PDB entry 4Y6A | X-ray diffraction, 2.60 A resolution | chains O and P of the 30 polymer chains in the assembly

== Chain O ==
Name: Proteasome subunit alpha type-2
Source organism: Saccharomyces cerevisiae
Notes: EC 3.4.25.1
Reference sequence: P23639 (PSA2_YEAST); residues 1-250 here = UniProt positions 1-250
Amino-acid sequence (250 residues; numbered 1 to 250; the number before each row is that of its first residue):
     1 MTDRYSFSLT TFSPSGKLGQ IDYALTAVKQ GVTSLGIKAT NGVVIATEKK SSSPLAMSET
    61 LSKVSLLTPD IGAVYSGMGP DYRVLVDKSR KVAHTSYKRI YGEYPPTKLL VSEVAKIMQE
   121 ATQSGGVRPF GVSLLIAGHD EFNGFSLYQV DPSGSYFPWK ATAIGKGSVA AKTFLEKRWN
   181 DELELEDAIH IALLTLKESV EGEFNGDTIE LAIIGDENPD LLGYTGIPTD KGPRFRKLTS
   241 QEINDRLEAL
Curated features (UniProtKB/Swiss-Prot):
  - cross-link: K108 (Glycyl lysine isopeptide (Lys-Gly) (interchain with G-Cter in ubiquitin))

== Chain P ==
Name: Proteasome subunit alpha type-3
Source organism: Saccharomyces cerevisiae
Notes: EC 3.4.25.1
Reference sequence: P23638 (PSA3_YEAST); residues 0-257 here correspond to UniProt positions 1-258 (UniProt number = residue number + 1)
Amino-acid sequence (258 residues; row label = number of the first residue in the row; numbering starts at 0):
     0 MGSRRYDSRT TIFSPEGRLY QVEYALESIS HAGTAIGIMA SDGIVLAAER KVTSTLLEQD
    60 TSTEKLYKLN DKIAVAVAGL TADAEILINT ARIHAQNYLK TYNEDIPVEI LVRRLSDIKQ
   120 GYTQHGGLRP FGVSFIYAGY DDRYGYQLYT SNPSGNYTGW KAISVGANTS AAQTLLQMDY
   180 KDDMKVDDAI ELALKTLSKT TDSSALTYDR LEFATIRKGA NDGEVYQKIF KPQEIKDILV
   240 KTGITKKDED EEADEDMK
Disordered / not traced: 0, 245-257
Curated features (UniProtKB/Swiss-Prot):
  - cross-link (Glycyl lysine isopeptide (Lys-Gly)): K99 (interchain with G-Cter in ubiquitin), K198 (interchain with G-Cter in ubiquitin), K230 (interchain with G-Cter in ubiquitin)

== Interface between chain O and chain P ==
Pairs across the interface - 62 pairs, chain O then chain P:
  R4(O) - S2(P)  hydrogen bond (backbone-side chain)
  Y5(O) - S2(P)
  Y5(O) - Y5(P)
  S6(O) - G125(P)
  S6(O) - L127(P)
  F7(O) - S2(P)
  F7(O) - Y5(P)
  F7(O) - D6(P)
  F7(O) - G126(P)
  S8(O) - G126(P)  hydrogen bond (backbone-backbone)
  S8(O) - L127(P)
  S8(O) - R128(P)  hydrogen bond (side chain-backbone)
  T10(O) - R128(P)
  T11(O) - S7(P)
  T11(O) - T9(P)
  T11(O) - Q20(P)
  F12(O) - Q20(P)
  F12(O) - Y23(P)
  F12(O) - A24(P)  hydrophobic
  F12(O) - R128(P)
  F12(O) - P129(P)
  F12(O) - G131(P)
  S13(O) - Y23(P)
  P14(O) - Y23(P)  hydrophobic
  P14(O) - E26(P)
  S15(O) - E26(P)
  G16(O) - Y23(P)
  G16(O) - S27(P)  hydrogen bond (backbone-side chain)
  L18(O) - R128(P)
  K38(O) - E57(P)  salt bridge
  S112(O) - E84(P)
  K116(O) - I85(P)
  Q119(O) - A81(P)
  Q119(O) - D82(P)  hydrogen bond
  Q119(O) - I85(P)
  Q119(O) - R128(P)
  T122(O) - R128(P)  hydrogen bond (backbone-side chain)
  Q123(O) - Y121(P)
  Q123(O) - L127(P)
  Q123(O) - R128(P)  hydrogen bond (side chain-backbone)
  Q123(O) - P129(P)
  Q123(O) - F130(P)
  G125(O) - L127(P)
  S153(O) - A81(P)
  G154(O) - A81(P)
  S155(O) - A81(P)
  Y156(O) - E84(P)  hydrogen bond
  F157(O) - L56(P)  hydrophobic
  P158(O) - L56(P)
  P158(O) - E57(P)  hydrogen bond (backbone-backbone)
  P158(O) - T60(P)
  P158(O) - S61(P)
  W159(O) - S53(P)
  W159(O) - L55(P)
  W159(O) - L56(P)
  K160(O) - T54(P)  hydrogen bond (side chain-backbone)
  K160(O) - L55(P)  hydrogen bond (backbone-backbone)
  K160(O) - L56(P)
  K160(O) - E57(P)
  A161(O) - L55(P)
  L175(O) - L55(P)  hydrophobic
  E176(O) - T54(P)
Other interface residues (no listed pair), chain O (34 interface residues in all): S124, Y148, W179
Other interface residues (no listed pair), chain P (32 interface residues in all): H30, L79, T80

== In short ==
34 residues of chain O face 32 of chain P across their interface, with 11 hydrogen bonds and 1 salt bridge.
Among the polar pairs are K38(O)-E57(P), R4(O)-S2(P) and S8(O)-R128(P).
Chain O is Proteasome subunit alpha type-2 and chain P is Proteasome subunit alpha type-3, both from
Saccharomyces cerevisiae; the structure, Yeast 20S proteasome beta2-H114D mutant in complex with Ac-PAD-ep,
was determined by X-ray diffraction, deposited together with 4Y69, 4Y6V, 4Y6Z, 4Y70, 4Y74, 4Y75 and 34 further
entries.
